PDB entry 1IJ8 | X-ray diffraction, 2.00 A resolution | chains A and B

[Chain A]
Molecule: Avidin
Organism: Gallus gallus
Reference sequence: P02701 (AVID_CHICK); residues 1-128 here correspond to UniProt positions 25-152 (UniProt number = residue number + 24)
Chain sequence (128 residues; each row starts with the number of its first residue):
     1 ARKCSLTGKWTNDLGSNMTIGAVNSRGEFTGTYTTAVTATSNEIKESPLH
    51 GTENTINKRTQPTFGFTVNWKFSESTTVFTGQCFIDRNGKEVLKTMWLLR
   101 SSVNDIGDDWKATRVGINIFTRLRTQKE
Disordered / not traced: 1-2, 39-41, 124-128
Swiss-Prot annotation at these positions:
  - binding site (biotin): Tyr33
  - glycosylation: Asn17 (N-linked (GlcNAc...) asparagine)
Disulfides: Cys4-Cys83
Glycans and other covalent adducts: N-acetylglucosamine (NAG) linked to Asn17
Small-molecule neighbours: biotinyl P-nitroaniline (BNI; 5-(2-oxo-hexahydro-thieno[3,4-d]imidazol-6-yl)-pentanoic acid (4-nitro-phenyl)-amide): Asn12, Leu14, Ser16, Tyr33, Trp70, Phe72, Ser73, Ser75, Thr77, Phe79, Trp97, Leu99, Trp110, Lys111, Arg114, Asn118

[Chain B]
Molecule: Avidin
Organism: Gallus gallus
Reference sequence: P02701 (AVID_CHICK); residues 201-328 here correspond to UniProt positions 25-152 (UniProt number = residue number - 176)
Chain sequence (128 residues; row label = number of the first residue in the row):
   201 ARKCSLTGKWTNDLGSNMTIGAVNSRGEFTGTYTTAVTATSNEIKESPLH
   251 GTENTINKRTQPTFGFTVNWKFSESTTVFTGQCFIDRNGKEVLKTMWLLR
   301 SSVNDIGDDWKATRVGINIFTRLRTQKE
Disordered / not traced: 201, 239-241, 324-328
Swiss-Prot annotation at these positions:
  - binding site (biotin): Tyr233
  - glycosylation: Asn217 (N-linked (GlcNAc...) asparagine)
Disulfides: Cys204-Cys283
Glycans and other covalent adducts: N-acetylglucosamine (NAG) linked to Asn217
Small-molecule neighbours: biotinyl P-nitroaniline (BNI; 5-(2-oxo-hexahydro-thieno[3,4-d]imidazol-6-yl)-pentanoic acid (4-nitro-phenyl)-amide): Asn212, Leu214, Ser216, Tyr233, Trp270, Phe272, Ser273, Ser275, Thr277, Phe279, Trp297, Leu299, Trp310, Lys311, Asn318

[Interface between chain A and chain B]
Pairs across the interface - 104 pairs, chain A then chain B:
  Arg26(A) with Asn269(B)
  Glu28(A) with His250(B), salt bridge
  His50(A) with Glu228(B), salt bridge; Thr252(B)
  Thr52(A) with His250(B); Thr267(B); Asn269(B)
  Glu53(A) with Asn269(B)
  Asn54(A) with Asn269(B); Trp270(B), hydrogen bond (side chain-backbone); Ser273(B), hydrogen bond (side chain-backbone); Glu274(B), hydrogen bond (side chain-backbone); Ser275(B), hydrogen bond (side chain-backbone); Thr276(B)
  Ile56(A) with Trp270(B); Lys271(B); Ser273(B); Glu274(B)
  Asn57(A) with Glu274(B), hydrogen bond
  Arg59(A) with Glu274(B), salt bridge; Ser302(B); Asn304(B), hydrogen bond
  Gln61(A) with Asn304(B)
  Thr63(A) with Glu274(B), hydrogen bond (side chain-backbone); Ser275(B); Thr276(B), hydrogen bond; Ser302(B)
  Phe64(A) with Thr276(B)
  Gly65(A) with Thr267(B), hydrogen bond (backbone-side chain); Thr276(B); Val278(B)
  Phe66(A) with Thr267(B)
  Thr67(A) with Thr252(B); Gly265(B), hydrogen bond (side chain-backbone); Phe266(B)
  Asn69(A) with Arg226(B); Thr252(B); Glu253(B); Asn254(B)
  Trp70(A) with Asn254(B), hydrogen bond (backbone-side chain); Ile256(B)
  Lys71(A) with Thr255(B); Ile256(B)
  Ser73(A) with Asn254(B), hydrogen bond (backbone-side chain); Ile256(B)
  Glu74(A) with Asn254(B); Ile256(B); Asn257(B), hydrogen bond; Arg259(B), salt bridge; Thr263(B), hydrogen bond (backbone-side chain)
  Ser75(A) with Asn254(B), hydrogen bond (backbone-side chain); Thr263(B)
  Thr76(A) with Asn254(B); Thr263(B), hydrogen bond; Phe264(B); Gly265(B); Thr280(B)
  Val78(A) with Gly265(B); Val278(B), hydrophobic; Phe279(B); Thr280(B)
  Phe79(A) with Val278(B)
  Thr80(A) with Thr276(B); Val278(B); Leu298(B); Arg300(B)
  Gly81(A) with Arg300(B)
  Gln82(A) with Arg300(B); Ser301(B); Ser302(B); Val303(B)
  Phe84(A) with Arg300(B); Val303(B), hydrophobic; Ile306(B), hydrophobic; Asp309(B)
  Val92(A) with Ile306(B), hydrophobic
  Lys94(A) with Asp309(B), salt bridge
  Met96(A) with Leu298(B); Thr313(B)
  Trp97(A) with Leu298(B)
  Leu98(A) with Thr280(B); Met296(B); Trp297(B); Leu298(B), hydrophobic
  Arg100(A) with Thr263(B); Thr280(B); Gly281(B); Gln282(B); Phe284(B)
  Ser101(A) with Thr263(B); Gln282(B)
  Ser102(A) with Arg259(B); Thr263(B); Gln282(B), hydrogen bond
  Val103(A) with Gln282(B); Phe284(B), hydrophobic
  Asn104(A) with Arg259(B), hydrogen bond; Gln261(B), hydrogen bond (backbone-side chain)
  Ile106(A) with Phe284(B), hydrophobic; Asp286(B); Val292(B), hydrophobic
  Asp109(A) with Phe284(B); Lys294(B), salt bridge
  Thr113(A) with Met296(B)
Other interface residues (no listed pair), chain A (43 interface residues in all): Thr55, Asp105
Other interface residues (no listed pair), chain B (44 interface residues in all): Asp305

[Overview]
Chain A and chain B form an interface of 43 and 44 residues respectively, with 19 hydrogen bonds and 6 salt
bridges. Polar pairs include Glu28(A)-His250(B), His50(A)-Glu228(B) and Arg59(A)-Glu274(B). Ligands of chain
A: biotinyl P-nitroaniline. Chain B binds biotinyl P-nitroaniline. Covalently linked N-acetylglucosamine: at
Asn17(A).
Chain A and chain B are both Avidin (Gallus gallus); the structure, Crystal structure of lite avidin-bni
complex, was determined by X-ray diffraction together with 1I9H from the same study.
